8UOH - chains A and B; structure by X-ray diffraction, 2.15 A resolution.

[Chain A (and B)]
Protein: MAP/microtubule affinity-regulating kinase 3
Source organism: Homo sapiens
Notes: EC 2.7.11.1; chain B of this document is another copy of the same molecule, construct and numbering; everything in this record applies to it too
Reference sequence: P27448 (MARK3_HUMAN); numbering as in UniProt (aligned over 48-370)
Chain sequence (328 residues; row label = number of the first residue in the row):
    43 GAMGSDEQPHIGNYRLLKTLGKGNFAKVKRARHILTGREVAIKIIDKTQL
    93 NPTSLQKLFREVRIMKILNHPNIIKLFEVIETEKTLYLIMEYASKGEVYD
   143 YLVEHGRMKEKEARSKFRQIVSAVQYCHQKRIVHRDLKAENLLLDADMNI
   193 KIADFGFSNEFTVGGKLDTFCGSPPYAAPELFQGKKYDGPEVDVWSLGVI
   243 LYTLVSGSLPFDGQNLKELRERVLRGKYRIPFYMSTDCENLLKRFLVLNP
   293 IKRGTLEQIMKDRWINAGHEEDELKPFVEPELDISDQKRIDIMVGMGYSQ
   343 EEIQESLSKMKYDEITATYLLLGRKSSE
Disordered / not traced: 370 (chain B: fully traced)
Construct notes: expression tag (43-47); engineered mutation Leu-62 (Ile in P27448), Arg-72 (Leu in P27448), Ile-116 (Val in P27448), Lys-137 (Gly in P27448), Tyr-141 (Phe in P27448), Glu-146 (Ala in P27448)
UniProt features mapped onto this chain:
  - active site: Asp-178 (Proton acceptor)
  - binding site (ATP): Lys-85
  - modified residue: Thr-211 (Phosphothreonine), Ser-368 (Phosphoserine)
  - mutagenesis: Thr-211 (T211A: Prevents phosphorylation and activation by STK11/LKB1 complex)
Bound ions: Ni2+: Gly-43, His-52 (shared with Gly-43(B), His-52(B) of chain B)

[Interface between chain A and chain B]
Contacting residue pairs (7):
  Arg-74(A) / Arg-173(B)
  Lys-137(A) / Glu-299(B)  salt bridge
  Tyr-143(A) / Gln-300(B)
  Tyr-143(A) / Lys-303(B)  hydrogen bond
  His-147(A) / Gln-300(B)
  Lys-153(A) / Glu-313(B)  salt bridge
  Ser-369(A) / Lys-172(B)
Other interface residues (no listed pair), chain A (8 interface residues in all): Arg-72, Glu-154
Disulfides between the chains: Cys-213(A)/Cys-213(B)

[Overview]
8 residues of chain A and 6 residues of chain B are in contact, with 1 disulfide bond, 1 hydrogen bond and 2
salt bridges. Polar pairs include Lys-137(A)/Glu-299(B), Lys-153(A)/Glu-313(B) and Tyr-143(A)/Lys-303(B).
Both chains are MAP/microtubule affinity-regulating kinase 3 (Homo sapiens). Entry 8UOH (Crystal structure of
human NUAK1-MARK3 kinase domain chimera bound with small molecule inhibitor #10) was determined by X-ray
diffraction together with 8UOJ, 8UOI, 8UOK and 8UOL from the same study.
